8OUB - chain AAA; structure by X-ray diffraction, 1.18 A resolution.

Chain AAA:
Protein: Carbonic anhydrase 2
Organism: Homo sapiens
Notes: EC 4.2.1.1
Reference sequence: P00918 (CAH2_HUMAN); the author numbering skips numbers that UniProt does not, so the offset changes along the chain: 1-125 = UniProt 1-125; 127-261 = UniProt 126-260
Sequence (260 residues; numbered 1 to 261; 1 number in that range is skipped by the numbering (no residue carries it; nothing is unmodelled there); the number before each row is that of its first residue):
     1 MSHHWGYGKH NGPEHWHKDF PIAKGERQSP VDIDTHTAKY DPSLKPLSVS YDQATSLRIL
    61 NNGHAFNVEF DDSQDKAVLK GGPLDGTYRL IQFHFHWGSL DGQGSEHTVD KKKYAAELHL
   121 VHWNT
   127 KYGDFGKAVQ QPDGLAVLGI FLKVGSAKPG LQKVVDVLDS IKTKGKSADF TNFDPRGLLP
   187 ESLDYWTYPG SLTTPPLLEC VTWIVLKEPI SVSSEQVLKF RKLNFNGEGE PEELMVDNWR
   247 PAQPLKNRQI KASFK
Disordered / not traced: 1-2
Swiss-Prot annotation at these positions:
  - active site: His-64 (Proton donor/acceptor)
  - binding site (Zn(2+)): His-94, His-96, His-119
  - binding site (substrate): Thr-199, Thr-200
  - site: Tyr-7 (Fine-tunes the proton-transfer properties of H-64), Asn-62 (Fine-tunes the proton-transfer properties of H-64), Asn-67 (Fine-tunes the proton-transfer properties of H-64), Gln-92 (Involved in the binding of some activators, including histamine and L-histidine)
  - modified residue: Ser-2 (N-acetylserine), Ser-166 (Phosphoserine), Ser-173 (Phosphoserine)
Ion coordination: Zn2+: His-94, His-96, His-119 (together with W1O)
Residues lining bound ligands: W1O (1-cyclopropyl-6-fluoranyl-4-oxidanylidene-7-[4-[(4-sulfamoylphenyl)methylcarbamoyl]piperazin-1-yl]quinoline-3-carboxylic acid): Trp-5, Leu-60, Asn-62, His-64, Asn-67, Gln-92, His-94, His-96, Glu-106, His-119, Val-121, Phe-131, Val-143, Lys-170, Ser-197, Leu-198, Thr-199, Thr-200, Pro-201, Trp-209

Summary:
Ligands of chain AAA: compound W1O. His-94, His-96 and His-119 coordinate Zn2+. UniProt lists active-site
residue His-64, 3 Zn2+-binding residues and substrate-binding residues Thr-199 and Thr-200.
Chain AAA is Carbonic anhydrase 2 (Homo sapiens); the structure, The crystal structure of human carbonic
anhydrase II with
1-cyclopropyl-6-fluoro-4-oxo-7-(4-((4-sulfamoylbenzyl)carbamoyl)piperazin-1-yl)-1,4-dihydroquinoline-3-carboxylic
acid, was determined by X-ray diffraction together with 8OTP from the same study.
